8JAX - chains A and Q of the 24 polymer chains in the assembly; structure by electron microscopy, 3.27 A resolution.

== Chain A (and Q) ==
Molecule: Bacterioferritin
From: Streptomyces coelicolor
Notes: EC 1.16.3.1; chain Q of this document is another copy of the same molecule, construct and numbering; everything in this record applies to it too
UniProtKB: Q9S2N0 (BFR_STRCO); numbering as in UniProt (aligned over 1-162)
Sequence (162 residues; numbered 1 to 162; the number before each row is that of its first residue):
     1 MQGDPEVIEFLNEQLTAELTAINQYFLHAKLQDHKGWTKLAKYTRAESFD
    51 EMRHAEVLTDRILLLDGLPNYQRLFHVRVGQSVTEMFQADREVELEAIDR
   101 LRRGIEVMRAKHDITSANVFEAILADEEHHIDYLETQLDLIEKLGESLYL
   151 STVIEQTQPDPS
Bound ions: Fe2+: E18, E51, E94, E127
Residues lining bound ligands: heme (HEM): L19, N23, F26, R45, F49, M52, A55, E56
Swiss-Prot annotation at these positions:
  - binding site (Fe cation): E18, E51, H54, E94, E127, H130
  - binding site (heme b): M52
What the authors report for this chain:
  - mutagenesis - K42A: decreased binding to Fe ion

== Interface between chain A and chain Q ==
Residue-residue contacts (10):
  R102(A) - H112(Q)  hydrogen bond (side chain-backbone)
  R109(A) - R109(Q)
  E121(A) - R109(Q)  salt bridge
  E121(A) - I114(Q)
  E121(A) - N118(Q)
  E128(A) - M1(Q)
  E128(A) - R61(Q)  salt bridge
  E128(A) - T115(Q)  hydrogen bond
  I131(A) - M1(Q)  hydrophobic
  D132(A) - L64(Q)
Interface residues without a listed pair, chain A (10 interface residues in all): I98, I105, E106, L124
Interface residues without a listed pair, chain Q (9 interface residues in all): D113

== In short ==
10 residues of chain A face 9 of chain Q across their interface; the contacts include 2 hydrogen bonds and 2
salt bridges. Polar contacts include E121(A)-R109(Q), E128(A)-R61(Q) and R102(A)-H112(Q). Chain A binds heme.
The paper reports that K42A of chain A reduces binding to Fe ion.
Chain A and chain Q are both Bacterioferritin (Streptomyces coelicolor); the structure, Cryo-EM structure of
Holo form of ScBfr with O symmetry, was determined by electron microscopy together with 8JB0, 7Y6F, 7Y6G, 7Y6P
and 5XX9 from the same study.
